6IW7 - chains A and B; structure by X-ray diffraction, 2.69 A resolution.

Chain A:
Name: ATP-dependent Clp protease proteolytic subunit 2
Source organism: Mycobacterium tuberculosis CDC1551
Notes: EC 3.4.21.92
Reference sequence: P9WPC2 (CLPP2_MYCTO); numbering as in UniProt (aligned over 13-214)
Amino-acid sequence (202 residues; row label = number of the first residue in the row):
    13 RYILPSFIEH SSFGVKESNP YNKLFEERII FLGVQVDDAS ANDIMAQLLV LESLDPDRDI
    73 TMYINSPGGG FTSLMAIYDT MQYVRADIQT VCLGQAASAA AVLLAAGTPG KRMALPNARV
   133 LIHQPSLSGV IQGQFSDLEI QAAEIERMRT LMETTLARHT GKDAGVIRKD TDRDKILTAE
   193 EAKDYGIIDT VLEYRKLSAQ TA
Unresolved in the structure: 13-14, 209-214
Small-molecule neighbours: leucine / (2S)-2-benzamido-4-methyl-pentanoic acid: Gly81, Gly82, Phe83, Leu86, Ser110, Ala111, His135, Gln136, Pro137, Ser138, Leu139, Ser140, Ile157, Met160, Met164
Swiss-Prot annotation at these positions:
  - active site: Ser110 (Nucleophile), His135

Chain B:
Name: ATP-dependent Clp protease proteolytic subunit 1
Source organism: Mycobacterium tuberculosis CDC1551
Notes: EC 3.4.21.92
Reference sequence: P9WPC4 (CLPP1_MYCTO); residue numbers follow UniProt; this construct covers 7-200
Amino-acid sequence (194 residues; row label = number of the first residue in the row):
     7 MRSNSQGLSL TDSVYERLLS ERIIFLGSEV NDEIANRLCA QILLLAAEDA SKDISLYINS
    67 PGGSISAGMA IYDTMVLAPC DIATYAMGMA ASMGEFLLAA GTKGKRYALP HARILMHQPL
   127 GGVTGSAADI AIQAEQFAVI KKEMFRLNAE FTGQPIERIE ADSDRDRWFT AAEALEYGFV
   187 DHIITRAHVN GEAQ
Unresolved in the structure: 7-15, 193-200
Small-molecule neighbours:
  - Cediranib (AV3; 4-[(4-fluoro-2-methyl-3H-indol-5-yl)oxy]-6-methoxy-7-[3-(pyrrolidin-1-yl)propoxy]quinazoline), molecule 1: Ser70, Ile71, Ser72, Met75, Gln142, Ile146, Glu149, Met150
  - Cediranib (AV3), molecule 2: Gly94, Met95, His117, Arg119, Trp174
  - leucine / (2S)-2-benzamido-4-methyl-pentanoic acid: Pro67, Gly68, Gly69, Ser70, Ile71, Ala97, Ser98, Met99, His123, Gln124, Pro125, Leu126, Gly127, Phe143, Ile146, Met150
Swiss-Prot annotation at these positions:
  - active site: Ser98 (Nucleophile), His123

Interface between chain A and chain B:
Residue-residue contacts (39):
  Gln136(A) - Ser132(B)  hydrogen bond
  Gln136(A) - Ala133(B)
  Gln136(A) - Ala134(B)  hydrogen bond (side chain-backbone)
  Pro137(A) - Ser132(B)
  Pro137(A) - Ala133(B)  hydrogen bond (backbone-backbone)
  Ser138(A) - Gly131(B)
  Ser138(A) - Ser132(B)
  Leu139(A) - Thr130(B)  hydrogen bond (backbone-side chain)
  Leu139(A) - Gly131(B)  hydrogen bond (backbone-backbone)
  Ser140(A) - Thr130(B)
  Gly141(A) - Thr130(B)  hydrogen bond (backbone-side chain)
  Val142(A) - Val129(B)
  Val142(A) - Thr130(B)
  Ile143(A) - Gly128(B)
  Ile143(A) - Val129(B)  hydrogen bond (backbone-backbone)
  Gln144(A) - Gly127(B)
  Gln144(A) - Gly128(B)
  Gly145(A) - Leu126(B)
  Gly145(A) - Gly127(B)  hydrogen bond (backbone-backbone)
  Gln146(A) - Gln124(B)  hydrogen bond
  Gln146(A) - Pro125(B)
  Gln146(A) - Asp170(B)
  Phe147(A) - Gln124(B)  hydrogen bond (backbone-side chain)
  Phe147(A) - Pro125(B)  hydrogen bond (backbone-backbone)
  Phe147(A) - Leu126(B)
  Phe147(A) - Phe143(B)
  Phe147(A) - Lys147(B)
  Ser148(A) - Gln124(B)  hydrogen bond
  Ser148(A) - Lys147(B)  hydrogen bond
  Ser148(A) - Asp170(B)
  Leu150(A) - Gly127(B)
  Leu150(A) - Gly128(B)
  Leu150(A) - Phe143(B)  hydrophobic
  Ala154(A) - Ile136(B)  hydrophobic
  Ala154(A) - Ala140(B)  hydrophobic
  Ile157(A) - Ala133(B)  hydrophobic
  Ile157(A) - Ile136(B)  hydrophobic
  Arg161(A) - Ala133(B)
  Arg161(A) - Ala134(B)
Other interface residues (no listed pair), chain A (19 interface residues in all): Glu158, Asp184
Other interface residues (no listed pair), chain B (19 interface residues in all): Ala137, Ile146, Arg171

In short:
The chain A/chain B interface involves 19 residues from each chain, with 13 hydrogen bonds. Polar pairs
include Gln136(A)-Ser132(B), Gln136(A)-Ala134(B) and Leu139(A)-Thr130(B). Chain A binds leucine /
(2S)-2-benzamido-4-methyl-pentanoic acid. Chain B binds Cediranib and leucine /
(2S)-2-benzamido-4-methyl-pentanoic acid.
Chain A is ATP-dependent Clp protease proteolytic subunit 2 and chain B is ATP-dependent Clp protease
proteolytic subunit 1, both from Mycobacterium tuberculosis CDC1551; the structure, structural insights into
Mycobacterium tuberculosis ClpP1P2 inhibition by Cediranib: implications for developing antimicrobial agents
targeting Clp ..., was determined by X-ray diffraction.
